8KIC - chains C and H of the 9 polymer chains in the assembly; structure by electron microscopy, 2.50 A resolution.

[Chain C]
Name: peptidase Do
Source organism: Escherichia coli
Reference sequence: C3SRW2 (C3SRW2_ECOLX); residues 1-455 here = UniProt positions 1-455
Chain sequence (463 residues; each row starts with the number of its first residue):
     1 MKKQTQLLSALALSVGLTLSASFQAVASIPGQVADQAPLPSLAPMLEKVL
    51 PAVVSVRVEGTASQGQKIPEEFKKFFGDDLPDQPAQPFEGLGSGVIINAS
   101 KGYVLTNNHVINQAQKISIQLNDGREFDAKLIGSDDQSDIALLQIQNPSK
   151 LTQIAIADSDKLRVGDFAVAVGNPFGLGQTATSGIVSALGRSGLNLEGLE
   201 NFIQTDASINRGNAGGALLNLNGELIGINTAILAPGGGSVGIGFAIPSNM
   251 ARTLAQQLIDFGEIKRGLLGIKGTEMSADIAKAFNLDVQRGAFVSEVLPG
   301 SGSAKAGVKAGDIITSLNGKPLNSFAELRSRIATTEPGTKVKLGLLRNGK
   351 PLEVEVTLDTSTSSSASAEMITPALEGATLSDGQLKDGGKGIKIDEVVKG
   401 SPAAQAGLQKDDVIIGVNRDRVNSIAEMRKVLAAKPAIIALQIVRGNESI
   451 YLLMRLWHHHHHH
Unresolved in the structure: 1-37, 62-85, 362-463
Sequence notes: engineered mutation Ala214 (Ser in C3SRW2); expression tag (456-463)
From the paper describing this entry:
  - catalytic residues: His109, Asp139
  - mutagenesis - S214A: abolished catalytic activity (proposed by the authors, not directly observed)

[Chain H]
Name: Lysozyme fragment (unknown sequence)
Source organism: Gallus gallus
Chain sequence (5 residues; row label = number of the first residue in the row; X marks 5 residues of unknown identity (built as UNK)):
    28 XXXXX

[Interface between chain C and chain H]
Chain C side of the interface, 14 residues: His109, Leu194, Leu196, Ile209, Asn210, Arg211, Gly212, Asn213, Ala214, Thr230, Ala231, Ile232, Leu233, Ala234

[In short]
Chain C and chain H make no direct contact in this assembly. The paper reports catalytic residues His109(C)
and Asp139(C); S214A of chain C abolishes catalytic activity.
Chain C is peptidase Do (Escherichia coli) and chain H is Lysozyme fragment (unknown sequence) (Gallus
gallus); the structure, Bacterial serine protease, was determined by electron microscopy (same publication as
8W69).
